Entry 2FEE (X-ray diffraction, 3.20 A resolution); this record covers chains A and B of the 6 polymer chains in the assembly.

# Chain A (and B)
Protein: H(+)/Cl(-) exchange transporter clcA
Source organism: Escherichia coli
Notes: chain B of this document is another copy of the same molecule, construct and numbering; everything in this record applies to it too
UniProt: P37019 (CLCA_ECOLI); residue numbers follow UniProt; this construct covers 1-465
Sequence (465 residues; each row starts with the number of its first residue):
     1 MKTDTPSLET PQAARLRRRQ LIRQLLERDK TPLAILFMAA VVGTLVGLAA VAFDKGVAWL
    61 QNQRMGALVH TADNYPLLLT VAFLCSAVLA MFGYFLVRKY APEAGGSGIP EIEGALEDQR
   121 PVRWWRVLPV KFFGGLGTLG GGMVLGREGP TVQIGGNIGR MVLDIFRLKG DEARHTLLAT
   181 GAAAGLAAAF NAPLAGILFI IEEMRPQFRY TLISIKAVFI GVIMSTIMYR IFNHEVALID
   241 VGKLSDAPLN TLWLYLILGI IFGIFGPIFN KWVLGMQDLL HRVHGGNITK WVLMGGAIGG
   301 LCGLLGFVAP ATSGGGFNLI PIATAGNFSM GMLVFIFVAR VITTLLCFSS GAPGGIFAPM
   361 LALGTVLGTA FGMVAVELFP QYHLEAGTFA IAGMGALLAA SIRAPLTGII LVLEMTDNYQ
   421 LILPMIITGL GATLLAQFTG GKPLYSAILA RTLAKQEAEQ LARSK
Unresolved in the structure: 1-16, 461-465 (chain B: 1-17, 459-465)
Curated features (UniProtKB/Swiss-Prot):
  - motif: G106 to P110 (Selectivity filter part_1), G146 to P150 (Selectivity filter part_2), G355 to P359 (Selectivity filter part_3)
  - binding site (chloride): S107, I356, F357, Y445
  - site: E148 (Mediates proton transfer from the outer aqueous phase to the interior of the protein), E203 (Mediates proton transfer from the protein to the inner aqueous phase)
  - mutagenesis: S107 (S107A: Uncouples chloride transport from proton transport), E148 (E148A/Q: Abolishes proton transport, but permits the transit of chloride ions. Abolishes gating, permitting continuous rapid transit of chloride ions; when associated with A-445), E203 (E203A/G/Q/S/T: Abolishes proton transport, and reduces chloride transport; E203C/I/L/V: Abolishes proton and chloride transport; E203D/H: No effect on proton and chloride transport ...), Y445 (Y445A: Abolishes gating, permitting continuous rapid transit of chloride ions; when associated with A-148; Y445F/W: No effect; Y445L: Alters stoichiometry of proton/chloride exchange)
Reported in the primary citation:
  - mutagenesis - E113Q: abolished expression
  - self-association interface (contacts with another copy of this molecule); pairs are residue here / residue on that copy: R28-E203 (salt bridge)
  - contacts within the chain: E113-E203 (hydrogen bond)
  - mutagenesis - E203Q: abolished catalytic activity on H+
  - mutagenesis - R28L, E203Q: unchanged catalytic activity
  - mutagenesis - E203D: unchanged catalytic activity on H+ coupling
  - mutagenesis - E148A/E203Q: abolished catalytic activity on H+ transport
  - mutagenesis - E202Q, D278N: decreased catalytic activity on Cl--H+ coupling

# Interface between chain A and chain B
Contacting residue pairs - 120 pairs, chain A then chain B:
  R17(A) with E117(B), hydrogen bond (side chain-backbone); Q119(B); R209(B)
  R18(A) with Q119(B); L453(B); Q456(B), hydrogen bond; E457(B), salt bridge
  R19(A) with E457(B), salt bridge
  L21(A) with E117(B); Q119(B)
  I22(A) with L453(B); A454(B)
  Q24(A) with F208(B)
  L25(A) with F208(B); S446(B); L449(B), hydrophobic; A450(B)
  L26(A) with K442(B); A450(B), hydrophobic
  R28(A) with E202(B); E203(B), salt bridge; Q207(B), hydrogen bond; F208(B); P443(B); S446(B), hydrogen bond
  D29(A) with R403(B), salt bridge; T433(B); Q437(B), hydrogen bond (backbone-side chain)
  K30(A) with Q437(B)
  T31(A) with Q437(B), hydrogen bond (backbone-side chain)
  L36(A) with L434(B), hydrophobic; F438(B), hydrophobic
  E117(A) with L21(B)
  Q119(A) with R18(B); L21(B)
  N191(A) with Y419(B)
  P193(A) with I426(B), hydrophobic
  L194(A) with I410(B), hydrophobic; I426(B), hydrophobic
  I197(A) with L406(B), hydrophobic
  L198(A) with L198(B), hydrophobic; L406(B), hydrophobic
  I201(A) with L406(B), hydrophobic
  E202(A) with R28(B)
  E203(A) with R28(B), salt bridge
  R205(A) with R205(B)
  Q207(A) with R28(B); Y210(B)
  F208(A) with Q24(B); L25(B); R28(B); Y210(B)
  Y210(A) with R205(B); Q207(B), hydrogen bond (side chain-backbone); F208(B); R209(B); Y210(B)
  K216(A) with R403(B); L430(B); T433(B), hydrogen bond (side chain-backbone); L434(B); Q437(B)
  F219(A) with I409(B), hydrophobic; L430(B), hydrophobic
  I220(A) with L430(B), hydrophobic
  I223(A) with I426(B), hydrophobic; I427(B), hydrophobic; L430(B), hydrophobic
  T226(A) with L423(B)
  R230(A) with L249(B); I422(B); L423(B)
  L249(A) with R230(B)
  R403(A) with D29(B), salt bridge; K216(B)
  L406(A) with L194(B), hydrophobic; I197(B), hydrophobic; L198(B), hydrophobic; F219(B), hydrophobic
  I410(A) with L194(B), hydrophobic
  L413(A) with L194(B), hydrophobic
  E414(A) with Y419(B), hydrogen bond
  D417(A) with Y419(B)
  Y419(A) with P193(B); E414(B), hydrogen bond; D417(B)
  I422(A) with R230(B)
  L423(A) with T226(B); R230(B)
  I426(A) with P193(B), hydrophobic; I223(B), hydrophobic
  L430(A) with F219(B), hydrophobic; I220(B), hydrophobic; I223(B), hydrophobic
  T433(A) with D29(B); K216(B), hydrogen bond (backbone-side chain)
  L434(A) with L36(B), hydrophobic; K216(B); I220(B), hydrophobic
  Q437(A) with D29(B), hydrogen bond (side chain-backbone); K30(B); T31(B); K216(B)
  F438(A) with L33(B), hydrophobic; L36(B), hydrophobic
  K442(A) with L26(B), hydrogen bond (side chain-backbone)
  S446(A) with L25(B); R28(B), hydrogen bond
  L449(A) with L25(B), hydrophobic
  A450(A) with I22(B); L25(B); L26(B), hydrophobic
  L453(A) with R18(B); L21(B), hydrophobic; I22(B)
  A454(A) with I22(B)
  Q456(A) with R18(B), hydrogen bond
  E457(A) with R18(B); R19(B), salt bridge; I22(B)
Also at the interface, not in a pair above, chain A (65 interface residues in all): L33, R209, I227, I231, P405, I409, I427, P443
Also at the interface, not in a pair above, chain B (66 interface residues in all): N191, I201, I227, I231, H234, L252, P405, L413

# Summary
65 residues of chain A face 66 of chain B across their interface, with 15 hydrogen bonds and 7 salt bridges.
Among the polar pairs are R18(A)-E457(B), R19(A)-E457(B) and R28(A)-E203(B). From the paper: E202Q and D278N
of chain A reduce catalytic activity on Cl--H+ coupling; a self-association interface involving R28(A) and
E203(A); 7 substitutions were tested in all.
Chain A and chain B are both H(+)/Cl(-) exchange transporter clcA (Escherichia coli); the structure, Structure
of the Cl-/H+ exchanger CLC-ec1 from E.Coli in NaBr, was determined by X-ray diffraction together with 2FEC
and 2FED from the same study.
